PDB entry 8B3O | electron microscopy, 2.97 A resolution | chains eee and ooo of the 45 polymer chains in the assembly

# Chain eee (and ooo)
Protein: Capsid protein G8P
Organism: Enterobacteria phage f1
Notes: chain ooo of this document is another copy of the same molecule, construct and numbering; everything in this record applies to it too
Reference sequence: P69540 (CAPSD_BPF1); residues 1-50 here correspond to UniProt positions 24-73 (UniProt number = residue number + 23)
Chain sequence (50 residues; numbered 1 to 50; the number before each row is that of its first residue):
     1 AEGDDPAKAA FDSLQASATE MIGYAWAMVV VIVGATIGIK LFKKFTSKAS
Disordered / not traced: 1-4, 49-50 (chain ooo: 1-4)
Sequence notes: engineered mutation Met21 (Tyr44 in P69540)
Reported in the primary citation:
  - mutagenesis - Y21M: increased stability (citing earlier work)

# Chain eee / chain ooo interface
Contacting residue pairs (9; chain eee residue first):
  Pro6(eee) with Trp26(ooo), hydrophobic
  Ala10(eee) with Val30(ooo), hydrophobic
  Leu14(eee) with Gly34(ooo)
  Met21(eee) with Leu41(ooo); Phe42(ooo); Phe45(ooo), hydrophobic
  Met28(eee) with Ala49(ooo)
  Ile32(eee) with Ala49(ooo); Ser50(ooo)
Interface residues without a listed pair, chain eee (11 interface residues in all): Ala7, Ala18, Ile22, Ala25, Val29

# Overview
The interface between chain eee and chain ooo involves 11 residues on one side and 8 on the other. From the
paper: Y21M of chain eee increases stability.
Chain eee and chain ooo are both Capsid protein G8P (Enterobacteria phage f1); the structure, CryoEM structure
of the pointy tip (proteins pIII/pVI/pVIII) from the f1 filamentous bacteriophage, was determined by electron
microscopy (same publication as 8B3P and 8B3Q).
